Entry 2O6M (X-ray diffraction, 2.30 A resolution); this record covers chains A and B of the 4 polymer chains in the assembly.

[Chain A]
Molecule: Intron-encoded endonuclease I-PpoI
Source organism: Physarum polycephalum
Notes: EC 3.1.-.-
Reference sequence: Q94702 (PPO1_PHYPO); numbering as in UniProt (aligned over 1-163)
Sequence (163 residues; row label = number of the first residue in the row):
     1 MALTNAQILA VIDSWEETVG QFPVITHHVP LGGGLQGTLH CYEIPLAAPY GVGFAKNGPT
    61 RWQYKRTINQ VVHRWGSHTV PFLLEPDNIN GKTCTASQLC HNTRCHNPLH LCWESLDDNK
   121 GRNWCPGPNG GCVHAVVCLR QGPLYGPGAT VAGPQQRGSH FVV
Not modelled in the structure: 1
Construct notes: engineered mutation Q98 (His in Q94702)
Metal / ion sites: Zn2+ site 1: C41, C100, C105, H110; Mg2+: N119 (shared with 2 residues of chain D); Zn2+ site 2: C125, C132, H134, C138
Reported in the primary citation:
  - mutagenesis - H98Q (100-fold): decreased catalytic activity
  - mutagenesis - H98Q: unchanged binding to DNA
  - catalytic residues: H78
  - mutagenesis - H78A: unchanged catalytic activity
  - mutagenesis - H78A/H98Q: abolished catalytic activity
  - contacts within the chain: Q98-N107 (water-mediated contact)
  - binding site for the 21-nt DNA strand: Q98

[Chain B]
Molecule: Intron-encoded endonuclease I-PpoI
Source organism: Physarum polycephalum
Notes: EC 3.1.-.-
Reference sequence: Q94702 (PPO1_PHYPO); residues 201-363 here correspond to UniProt positions 1-163 (UniProt number = residue number - 200)
Sequence (163 residues; numbered 201 to 363; the number before each row is that of its first residue):
   201 MALTNAQILA VIDSWEETVG QFPVITHHVP LGGGLQGTLH CYEIPLAAPY GVGFAKNGPT
   261 RWQYKRTINQ VVHRWGSHTV PFLLEPDNIN GKTCTASQLC HNTRCHNPLH LCWESLDDNK
   321 GRNWCPGPNG GCVHAVVCLR QGPLYGPGAT VAGPQQRGSH FVV
Not modelled in the structure: 201
Construct notes: engineered mutation Q298 (His98 in Q94702)
Metal / ion sites: Zn2+ site 1: C241, C300, C305, H310; Mg2+: N319 (shared with 1 residue of chain C); Zn2+ site 2: C325, C332, H334, C338

[How chain A and chain B interact]
Contacting residue pairs (114; chain A residue first):
  L9(A) with R357(B)
  I12(A) with R357(B)
  D13(A) with R357(B), salt bridge
  E16(A) with Q356(B); R357(B), hydrogen bond (side chain-backbone); G358(B), hydrogen bond (side chain-backbone); F361(B)
  V19(A) with F361(B), hydrophobic
  G20(A) with F361(B)
  L39(A) with V363(B)
  H40(A) with V362(B); V363(B), hydrogen bond (side chain-backbone)
  Y42(A) with H360(B), hydrogen bond (side chain-backbone); F361(B); V362(B)
  F82(A) with G353(B)
  E85(A) with A352(B); Q355(B)
  P86(A) with V351(B)
  I89(A) with A349(B); V351(B), hydrophobic
  N90(A) with A349(B)
  C94(A) with V351(B), hydrophobic
  N107(A) with F361(B); V362(B), hydrogen bond (side chain-backbone)
  P108(A) with P354(B); Q355(B); F361(B), hydrophobic
  L109(A) with P354(B); Q356(B); F361(B); V362(B); V363(B)
  H110(A) with V363(B), hydrogen bond (side chain-backbone)
  L111(A) with G353(B); P354(B)
  C112(A) with T350(B); A352(B)
  W113(A) with T350(B); V351(B), hydrogen bond (backbone-backbone); A352(B), hydrogen bond (backbone-backbone)
  E114(A) with T350(B), hydrogen bond
  D117(A) with W324(B), hydrogen bond (backbone-side chain); L344(B)
  D118(A) with G348(B); A349(B), hydrogen bond (side chain-backbone)
  K120(A) with W324(B)
  G121(A) with W324(B)
  R122(A) with T350(B)
  W124(A) with D317(B), hydrogen bond (side chain-backbone); K320(B); G321(B); W324(B), hydrophobic
  V133(A) with Y345(B); G346(B); P347(B)
  H134(A) with P347(B)
  A135(A) with P347(B), hydrogen bond (backbone-backbone)
  V136(A) with T350(B)
  L139(A) with V363(B), hydrophobic
  L144(A) with D317(B)
  Y145(A) with V333(B)
  G146(A) with V333(B)
  P147(A) with V333(B); H334(B); A335(B), hydrogen bond (backbone-backbone)
  G148(A) with D318(B)
  A149(A) with D318(B), hydrogen bond (backbone-side chain)
  T150(A) with C312(B); W313(B); E314(B), hydrogen bond; R322(B); V336(B)
  V151(A) with E285(B); P286(B); I289(B), hydrophobic; C294(B), hydrophobic; W313(B), hydrogen bond (backbone-backbone)
  A152(A) with F282(B), hydrophobic; E285(B); C312(B); W313(B), hydrogen bond (backbone-backbone)
  G153(A) with F282(B); L311(B)
  P154(A) with L299(B), hydrophobic; P308(B); L309(B); L311(B); V336(B)
  Q155(A) with P308(B)
  Q156(A) with E216(B); L309(B)
  R157(A) with L209(B); I212(B); D213(B), salt bridge; E216(B), hydrogen bond (backbone-side chain)
  G158(A) with E216(B), hydrogen bond (backbone-side chain)
  H160(A) with E217(B), salt bridge; Y242(B)
  F161(A) with E216(B); V219(B), hydrophobic; G220(B); Y242(B); N307(B); P308(B), hydrophobic; L309(B)
  V162(A) with H240(B); Y242(B); N307(B), hydrogen bond (backbone-side chain); L309(B)
  V163(A) with L239(B); H240(B), hydrogen bond (backbone-side chain); L309(B); H310(B), hydrogen bond (backbone-side chain)
Also at the interface, not in a pair above, chain A (56 interface residues in all): E17, T38, L99
Also at the interface, not in a pair above, chain B (54 interface residues in all): L339

[Summary]
Chain A and chain B form an interface of 56 and 54 residues respectively; the contacts include 23 hydrogen
bonds and 3 salt bridges. Among the polar pairs are D13(A)-R357(B), R157(A)-D213(B) and H160(A)-E217(B). The
paper reports the catalytic residue H78(A); H98Q of chain A reduces catalytic activity; 3 substitutions were
tested in all.
Chain A and chain B are both Intron-encoded endonuclease I-PpoI (Physarum polycephalum); the structure, H98Q
mutant of the homing endonuclease I-PPOI complexed with DNA, was determined by X-ray diffraction.
